Entry 7YOZ (electron microscopy, 4.30 A resolution (low resolution: residue-level contacts below are approximate; hydrogen-bond / salt-bridge calls are withheld)); this record covers chains A and J of the 10 polymer chains in the assembly.

[Chain A]
Name: Histone H3.1
Source organism: Homo sapiens
Reference sequence: P68431 (H31_HUMAN); residues 1-135 here correspond to UniProt positions 2-136 (UniProt number = residue number + 1)
Amino-acid sequence (139 residues; each row starts with the number of its first residue; numbers below 1 keep their minus sign (Gly-3 is residue -3)):
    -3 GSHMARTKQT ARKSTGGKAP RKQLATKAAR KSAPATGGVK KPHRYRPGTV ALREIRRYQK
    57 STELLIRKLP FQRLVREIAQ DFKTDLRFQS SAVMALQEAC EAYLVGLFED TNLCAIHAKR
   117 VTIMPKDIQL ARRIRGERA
Disordered / not traced: -3 to 58, 135
Sequence notes: expression tag (-3 to 0)
Curated features (UniProtKB/Swiss-Prot):
  - modified residue: Arg2 (Asymmetric dimethylarginine), Thr3 (Phosphothreonine), Lys4 (Allysine), Gln5 (5-glutamyl dopamine), Thr6 (Phosphothreonine), Arg8 (Citrulline), Lys9 (N6,N6,N6-trimethyllysine), Ser10 (ADP-ribosylserine), Thr11 (Phosphothreonine), Lys14 (N6-(2-hydroxyisobutyryl)lysine), Arg17 (Asymmetric dimethylarginine), Lys18 (N6-(2-hydroxyisobutyryl)lysine), Lys23 (N6-(2-hydroxyisobutyryl)lysine), Arg26 (Citrulline), Lys27 (N6,N6,N6-trimethyllysine), Ser28 (ADP-ribosylserine), Lys36 (N6,N6,N6-trimethyllysine), Lys37 (N6-methyllysine), Tyr41 (Phosphotyrosine), Lys56 (N6,N6,N6-trimethyllysine) and 8 more in UniProt
  - lipidation: Lys18 (N6-decanoyllysine)

[Chain J]
Molecule: Widom601 DNA RV
Source organism: synthetic construct
Sequence (145 nucleotides; numbered -74 to 70; the number before each row is that of its first residue; numbers below 1 keep their minus sign (DA-74 is residue -74)):
   -74 ATCGATGTAT ATATCTGACA CGTGCCTGGA GACTAGGGAG TAATCCCCTT GGCGGTTAAA
   -14 ACGCGGGGGA CAGCGCGTAC GTGCGTTTAA GCGGTGCTAG AGCTGTCTAC GACCAATTGA
    46 GCGGCCTCGG CACCGGGATT CTGAT
Disordered / not traced: -74 to -60, 62-70

[How chain A and chain J interact]
Contacting residue pairs - 10 pairs, chain A then chain J:
  Arg83(A) with DT7(J); DG8(J)
  Phe84(A) with DT7(J); DG8(J)
  Gln85(A) with DT7(J)
  Ser86(A) with DT7(J)
  Arg116(A) with DC28(J)
  Val117(A) with DG27(J); DC28(J)
  Thr118(A) with DC28(J)
Other interface residues (no listed pair), chain A (8 interface residues in all): Arg72
Other interface residues (no listed pair), chain J (6 interface residues in all): DG6, DT29

[In short]
The interface between chain A and chain J involves 8 residues on one side and 6 on the other.
Here chain A is Histone H3.1 (Homo sapiens) and chain J is Widom601 DNA RV (synthetic construct). Entry 7YOZ
(Cryo-EM structure of human subnucleosome (intermediate form)) was determined by electron microscopy,
deposited together with 7X57 and 7X58.
